Entry 8CZO (electron microscopy, 4.30 A resolution (low resolution: residue-level contacts below are approximate; hydrogen-bond / salt-bridge calls are withheld)); this record covers chains j and G of the 44 polymer chains in the assembly.

== Chain j ==
Molecule: Mucosa-associated lymphoid tissue lymphoma translocation protein 1
Organism: Homo sapiens
Notes: EC 3.4.22.-
Reference sequence: Q9UDY8 (MALT1_HUMAN); residue numbers follow UniProt; this construct covers 29-122
Sequence (94 residues; row label = number of the first residue in the row):
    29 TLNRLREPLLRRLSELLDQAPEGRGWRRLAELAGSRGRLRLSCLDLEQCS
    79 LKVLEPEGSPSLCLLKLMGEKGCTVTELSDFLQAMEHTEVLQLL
Disordered / not traced: 64-69
Disulfides: C77-C91
UniProt features mapped onto this chain:
  - natural variant: S89 (S89I: In IMD12)

== Chain G ==
Molecule: B-cell lymphoma/leukemia 10
Organism: Homo sapiens
Reference sequence: O95999 (BCL10_HUMAN); residues 10-115 here = UniProt positions 10-115
Sequence (106 residues; numbered 10 to 115; the number before each row is that of its first residue):
    10 EEDLTEVKKDALENLRVYLCEKIIAERHFDHLRAKKILSREDTEEISCRT
    60 SSRKRAGKLLDYLQENPKGLDTLVESIRREKTQNFLIQKITDEVLKLRNI
   110 KLEHLK
UniProt features mapped onto this chain:
  - cross-link (Glycyl lysine isopeptide (Lys-Gly)): K17 (interchain with G-Cter in ubiquitin), K31 (interchain with G-Cter in ubiquitin), K63 (interchain with G-Cter in ubiquitin)
  - natural variant: V16 (V16E: Found in a MALT lymphoma sample; uncertain significance), K31 (K31E: Found in a MALT lymphoma sample; uncertain significance), T52 (T52I: Found in a mesothelioma sample; uncertain significance), C57 (C57R: Found in a MALT lymphoma sample; uncertain significance), R58 (R58G: Found in a germ cell tumor sample; uncertain significance; R58Q), R64 (R64K: Found in a MALT lymphoma sample; uncertain significance), D101 (D101E: Found in a MALT lymphoma sample; uncertain significance)
  - mutagenesis: K17 (K17R: Decreased linear ubiquitination and impaired ability to activate NF-kappa-B; when associated with R-31 and R-63), L28 (L28A: Abolishes cell death-inducing capability), K31 (K31R: Decreased ubiquitination and ability to bind NEMO; when associated with 63-R--R-67. Decreased ubiquitination and ability to bind NEMO, impaired ability to activate NF-kappa-B ...), R36 (R36E: Abolished homomultimerization and formation of a CBM complex, abolished ability to activate NF-kappa-B), L41 (L41A: Abolishes cell death-inducing capability; L41Q: Abolishes NF-kappa-B activation and homo/heterodimerization), I46 (I46A: Abolishes cell death-inducing capability), L47 (L47A: Abolishes cell death-inducing capability), E50 to D51 (Abolished homomultimerization and formation of a CBM complex), E50 (E50R: Abolished homomultimerization and formation of a CBM complex, abolished ability to activate NF-kappa-B), E53 (E53A: Abolishes cell death-inducing capability; E53R: Abolished homomultimerization and formation of a CBM complex, abolished ability to activate NF-kappa-B), I55 (I55A: Abolishes cell death-inducing capability), K63 to K67 (Decreased ubiquitination and ability to bind NEMO; when associated with R-31), 4 further mutagenesis entries in UniProt
From the paper describing this entry:
  - disease-associated variants - R58Q (Tm change 4.2 degC): increased stability

== How chain j and chain G interact ==
Residue-residue contacts (13; chain j residue first):
  D46(j) with L111(G)
  Q47(j) with L111(G); L114(G)
  R55(j) with T100(G)
  E75(j) with I96(G)
  S78(j) with V103(G)
  V81(j) with L106(G); R107(G)
  L82(j) with K17(G); L79(G); L106(G)
  P84(j) with L13(G)
  P88(j) with R107(G)
Also at the interface, not in a pair above, chain j (12 interface residues in all): L79, E85, G86
Also at the interface, not in a pair above, chain G (15 interface residues in all): E10, I86, I99, L104, K110

== Summary ==
The interface between chain j and chain G involves 12 residues on one side and 15 on the other. From UniProt:
33 mutagenesis sites on chain G. From the paper: R58Q of chain G increases stability.
Chain j is Mucosa-associated lymphoid tissue lymphoma translocation protein 1 and chain G is B-cell
lymphoma/leukemia 10, both from Homo sapiens; the structure, Cryo-EM structure of BCL10 CARD - MALT1 DD
filament, was determined by electron microscopy, deposited together with 8CZD.
